6M0R - chains C and B of the 15 polymer chains in the assembly; structure by electron microscopy, 2.70 A resolution.

[Chain C]
Molecule: V-type proton ATPase subunit c''
Organism: Saccharomyces cerevisiae (strain ATCC 204508 / S288c)
UniProtKB: P23968 (VATO_YEAST); numbering as in UniProt (aligned over 16-213)
Amino-acid sequence (198 residues; row label = number of the first residue in the row):
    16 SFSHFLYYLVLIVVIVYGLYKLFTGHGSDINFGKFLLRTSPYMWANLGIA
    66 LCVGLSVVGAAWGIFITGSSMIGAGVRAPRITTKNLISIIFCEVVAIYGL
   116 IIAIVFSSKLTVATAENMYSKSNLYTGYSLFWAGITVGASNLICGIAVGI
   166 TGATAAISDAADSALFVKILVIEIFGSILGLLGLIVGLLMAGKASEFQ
Ligand contacts: EYR / N-acetylglucosamine / pyrophosphate: Ile-116, Leu-199, Leu-203
Swiss-Prot annotation at these positions:
  - site: Glu-108 (Essential for proton translocation)
  - mutagenesis: Glu-108 (E108D: Partial inactivation; E108L/Q/V: Inactivation)

[Chain B]
Molecule: V-type proton ATPase subunit d
Organism: Saccharomyces cerevisiae (strain ATCC 204508 / S288c)
UniProtKB: P32366 (VA0D_YEAST); residue numbers follow UniProt; this construct covers 1-345
Amino-acid sequence (345 residues; numbered 1 to 345; the number before each row is that of its first residue):
     1 MEGVYFNIDNGFIEGVVRGYRNGLLSNNQYINLTQCDTLEDLKLQLSSTD
    51 YGNFLSSVSSESLTTSLIQEYASSKLYHEFNYIRDQSSGSTRKFMDYITY
   101 GYMIDNVALMITGTIHDRDKGEILQRCHPLGWFDTLPTLSVATDLESLYE
   151 TVLVDTPLAPYFKNCFDTAEELDDMNIEIIRNKLYKAYLEDFYNFVTEEI
   201 PEPAKECMQTLLGFEADRRSINIALNSLQSSDIDPDLKSDLLPNIGKLYP
   251 LATFHLAQAQDFEGVRAALANVYEYRGFLETGNLEDHFYQLEMELCRDAF
   301 TQQFAISTVWAWMKSKEQEVRNITWIAECIAQNQRERINNYISVY
Swiss-Prot annotation at these positions:
  - modified residue: Met-1 (N-acetylmethionine)

[Chain C / chain B interface]
Contacting residue pairs (20):
  Trp-77(C) with Val-4(B), hydrogen bond (side chain-backbone); Tyr-5(B), hydrophobic
  Phe-80(C) with Ile-8(B), hydrophobic
  Ile-81(C) with Gly-3(B); Asn-7(B)
  Ser-84(C) with Asn-7(B); Gly-11(B); Phe-12(B)
  Ser-85(C) with Asn-7(B)
  Gly-88(C) with Phe-12(B); Gly-15(B); Val-16(B)
  Arg-92(C) with Gly-19(B); Asn-22(B); Gly-23(B); Asp-50(B), salt bridge
  Ile-165(C) with Phe-304(B), hydrophobic
  Ile-172(C) with Arg-18(B); Gln-303(B)
  Ala-176(C) with Asn-22(B)
Other interface residues (no listed pair), chain C (17 interface residues in all): Ile-87, Ala-89, Val-91, Ile-161, Ala-168, Thr-169, Ala-175
Other interface residues (no listed pair), chain B (17 interface residues in all): Met-1

[Overview]
Chain C and chain B each contribute 17 residues to their interface, with 1 hydrogen bond and 1 salt bridge.
Polar contacts include Arg-92(C)/Asp-50(B) and Trp-77(C)/Val-4(B). Ligands of chain C: EYR /
N-acetylglucosamine / pyrophosphate. Curated annotation (UniProt) lists one mutagenesis site on chain C.
Here chain C is V-type proton ATPase subunit c'' and chain B is V-type proton ATPase subunit d, both from
Saccharomyces cerevisiae (strain ATCC 204508 / S288c). Entry 6M0R (2.7A Yeast Vo state3) was determined by
electron microscopy together with 6M0S from the same study.
